Entry 8DQH (X-ray diffraction, 1.52 A resolution); this record covers chains D and A.

# Chain D (and A)
Molecule: AA_TRNA_LIGASE_II domain-containing protein
Source organism: Candidatus Methanomethylophilus alvus
Notes: chain A of this document is another copy of the same molecule, construct and numbering; everything in this record applies to it too
UniProtKB: A0A3G3IHP7 (A0A3G3IHP7_9ARCH); residues 2-275 here = UniProt positions 2-275
Sequence (276 residues; numbered 0 to 275; the number before each row is that of its first residue; numbering starts at 0):
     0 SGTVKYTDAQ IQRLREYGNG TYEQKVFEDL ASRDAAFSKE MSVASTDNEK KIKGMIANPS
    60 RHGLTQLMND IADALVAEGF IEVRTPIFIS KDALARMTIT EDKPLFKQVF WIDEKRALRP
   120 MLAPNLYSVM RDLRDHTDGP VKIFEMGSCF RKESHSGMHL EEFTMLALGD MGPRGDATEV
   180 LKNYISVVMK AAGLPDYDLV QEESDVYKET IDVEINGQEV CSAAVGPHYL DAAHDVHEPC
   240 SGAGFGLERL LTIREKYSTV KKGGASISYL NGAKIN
Disordered / not traced: 0, 153-156 (chain A: 0-2, 153-156, 201-208, 228-229)
Sequence notes: expression tag (0-1); engineered mutation Ala166 (Asn in A0A3G3IHP7), Gly168 (Val in A0A3G3IHP7), Cys239 (Trp in A0A3G3IHP7)
Metal / ion sites: Mg2+ site 1: Glu218, Ser221 (together with ATP); Mg2+ site 2: Glu218 (together with ATP)
Small-molecule neighbours: ATP / acridone amino acid (RS1): Met120, Leu121, Ala122, Leu125, Tyr126, Met129, Arg150, Glu152, Met157, His158, Leu159, Phe162, Met164, Ala166, Leu167, Gly168, Tyr206, Glu218, Val219, Cys220, Ser221, Ala222, Ala223, Cys239, Ser240, Gly241, Ala242, Gly243, Phe244, Gly245, Arg248

# How chain D and chain A interact
Pairs across the interface (96; chain D residue first):
  Glu48(D) with His135(A), salt bridge
  Ile51(D) with His135(A)
  Lys52(D) with His135(A), hydrogen bond (side chain-backbone)
  Ile55(D) with Leu132(A)
  Pro58(D) with Val75(A); Gly78(A); Phe79(A); Ile80(A), hydrophobic
  Ser59(D) with Val75(A); Glu81(A), hydrogen bond (backbone-backbone)
  Arg60(D) with Asn68(A), hydrogen bond; Ala71(A); Asp72(A), salt bridge; Val75(A); Glu81(A), salt bridge
  His61(D) with Glu81(A), hydrogen bond (backbone-side chain); Val82(A); Arg83(A)
  Leu63(D) with Arg83(A)
  Thr64(D) with Glu81(A), hydrogen bond; Arg83(A), hydrogen bond
  Met67(D) with Arg83(A)
  Asn68(D) with Arg60(A), hydrogen bond; Asn68(A), hydrogen bond
  Ala71(D) with Arg60(A)
  Asp72(D) with Arg60(A), salt bridge
  Val75(D) with Pro58(A); Ser59(A); Arg60(A)
  Gly78(D) with Pro58(A)
  Phe79(D) with Pro58(A)
  Ile80(D) with Met54(A); Ile55(A), hydrophobic; Pro58(A), hydrophobic; Leu269(A), hydrophobic
  Glu81(D) with Ser59(A); Arg60(A), salt bridge; His61(A), hydrogen bond (side chain-backbone); Thr64(A), hydrogen bond
  Val82(D) with Leu269(A), hydrophobic
  Arg83(D) with His61(A); Leu63(A); Thr64(A), hydrogen bond; Met67(A); Ala264(A); Ser265(A), hydrogen bond (backbone-backbone)
  Thr84(D) with Ala264(A); Ser265(A)
  Pro85(D) with Glu161(A); Ala264(A); Ser265(A); Ile266(A)
  Ile86(D) with Phe149(A), hydrophobic; Glu161(A), hydrogen bond (backbone-side chain)
  Phe87(D) with Phe109(A), hydrophobic; Leu117(A), hydrophobic; Phe149(A), hydrophobic
  Phe109(D) with Phe87(A), hydrophobic; Ile111(A), hydrophobic; Arg115(A)
  Ile111(D) with Phe109(A), hydrophobic; Ile111(A), hydrophobic; Leu117(A), hydrophobic
  Arg115(D) with Phe109(A); Glu160(A), salt bridge
  Leu117(D) with Phe87(A), hydrophobic; Ile111(A), hydrophobic
  Asn124(D) with Ile266(A)
  Val128(D) with Ile274(A), hydrophobic
  Asp131(D) with Ile274(A); Asn275(A)
  Leu132(D) with Ile55(A)
  His135(D) with Glu48(A), salt bridge; Ile51(A); Lys52(A); Ile55(A); Ile274(A), hydrogen bond (side chain-backbone)
  Phe149(D) with Ile86(A), hydrophobic; Phe87(A), hydrophobic
  Glu160(D) with Arg115(A), salt bridge
  Glu161(D) with Pro85(A); Ile86(A), hydrogen bond (side chain-backbone)
  Ala264(D) with Arg83(A); Thr84(A); Pro85(A)
  Ser265(D) with Arg83(A), hydrogen bond (backbone-backbone); Thr84(A); Pro85(A)
  Ile266(D) with Pro85(A); Asn124(A)
  Leu269(D) with Glu81(A)
  Ile274(D) with Val128(A), hydrophobic; Asp131(A); Leu132(A), hydrophobic; His135(A), hydrogen bond (backbone-side chain)
  Asn275(D) with Asp131(A)
Interface residues without a listed pair, chain D (49 interface residues in all): Met54, Trp110, Ser127, Thr136, Ser147, Gly263
Interface residues without a listed pair, chain A (47 interface residues in all): Thr136, Ser147, Gly263

# Overview
The interface between chain D and chain A involves 49 residues on one side and 47 on the other, with 17
hydrogen bonds and 8 salt bridges. Polar contacts include Glu48(D)-His135(A), Arg60(D)-Asp72(A) and
Arg60(D)-Glu81(A). Bound to chain D: ATP / acridone amino acid (RS1).
Both chains are AA_TRNA_LIGASE_II domain-containing protein (Candidatus Methanomethylophilus alvus). Entry
8DQH (Crystal structure of pyrrolysyl-tRNA synthetase from Methanomethylophilus alvus engineered for acridone
amino acid (RS1) bound to ...) was determined by X-ray diffraction together with 8DQG, 8DQI and 8DQJ from the
same study.
